6FPO - chains S and M of the 4 polymer chains in the assembly; structure by X-ray diffraction, 1.05 A resolution.

# Chain S
Name: Hydrogenase-1 small chain
From: Escherichia coli CFT073
Notes: EC 1.12.99.6
UniProt: P69740 (MBHS_ECOL6); residues 1-327 here correspond to UniProt positions 46-372 (UniProt number = residue number + 45)
Chain sequence (335 residues; numbered 1 to 335; the number before each row is that of its first residue):
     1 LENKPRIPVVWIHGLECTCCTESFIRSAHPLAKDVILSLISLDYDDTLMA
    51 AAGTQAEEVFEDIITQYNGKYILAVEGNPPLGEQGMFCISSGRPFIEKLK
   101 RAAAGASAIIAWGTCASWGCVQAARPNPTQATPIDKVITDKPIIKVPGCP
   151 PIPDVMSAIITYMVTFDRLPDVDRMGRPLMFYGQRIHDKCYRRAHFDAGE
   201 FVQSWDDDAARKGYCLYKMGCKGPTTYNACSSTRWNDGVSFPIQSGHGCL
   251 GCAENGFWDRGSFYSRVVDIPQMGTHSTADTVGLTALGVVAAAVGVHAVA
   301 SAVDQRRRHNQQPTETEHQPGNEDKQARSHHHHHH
Not modelled in the structure: 1-3, 268-335
Sequence notes: expression tag (328-335)
Bound ions: fe4-s3 cluster Fe: C17, C19, C20, E76, C115, C120, C149; 4Fe-4S cluster Fe: H187, C190, C215, C221; 3Fe-4S cluster Fe: C230, C249, C252
Residues lining bound ligands:
  - 3Fe-4S cluster (F3S): I186, T226, N228, C230, W235, F241, P242, C249, L250, G251, C252, A253
  - fe4-s3 cluster (SF3): E16, C17, T18, C19, C20, T21, E76, G113, T114, C115, C120, G148, C149
  - 4Fe-4S cluster (SF4): I186, H187, C190, R192, R193, F196, C215, L216, Y217, C221, G223, P224, I243
UniProt features mapped onto this chain:
  - binding site ([4Fe-4S] cluster): C17, C20, C115, C149, H187, C190, C215, C221
  - binding site ([3Fe-4S] cluster): C230, C249, C252

# Chain M
Name: Hydrogenase-1 large chain
From: Escherichia coli K12
Notes: EC 1.12.99.6
UniProt: P0ACD8 (MBHL_ECOLI); residues 1-582 here = UniProt positions 1-582
Chain sequence (582 residues; row label = number of the first residue in the row):
     1 MSTQYETQGYTINNAGRRLVVDPITRIEGHMRCEVNINDQNVITNAVSCG
    51 TMFRGLEIILQGRDPRDAWAFVERICGVCTGVHALASVYAIEDAIGIKVP
   101 DNANIIRNIMLATLWCHDHLVHFYQLAGMDWIDVLDALKADPRKTSELAQ
   151 SLSSWPKSSPGYFFDVQNRLKKFVEGGQLGIFRNGYWGHPQYKLPPEANL
   201 MGFAHYLEALDFQREIVKIHAVFGGKNPHPNWIVGGMPCAINIDESGAVG
   251 AVNMERLNLVQSIITRTADFINNVMIPDALAIGQFNKPWSEIGTGLSDKC
   301 VLSYGAFPDIANDFGEKSLLMPGGAVINGDFNNVLPVDLVDPQQVQEFVD
   351 HAWYRYPNDQVGRHPFDGITDPWYNPGDVKGSDTNIQQLNEQERYSWIKA
   401 PRWRGNAMEVGPLARTLIAYHKGDAATVESVDRMMSALNLPLSGIQSTLG
   451 RILCRAHEAQWAAGKLQYFFDKLMTNLKNGNLATASTEKWEPATWPTECR
   501 GVGFTEAPRGALGHWAAIRDGKIDLYQCVVPTTWNASPRDPKGQIGAYEA
   551 ALMNTKMAIPEQPLEILRTLHSFDPCLACSTH
Not modelled in the structure: 1
Modified / non-standard residues: C79 (S-hydroxycysteine; CSO)
Bound ions: Mg2+: E57, C528; Ni2+: C76, C79, C576, C579; carbonmonoxide-(dicyano) iron Fe near C579 (its only coordinating residue here)
Residues lining bound ligands: carbonmonoxide-(dicyano) iron (FCO): C79, V82, H83, A507, P508, R509, L512, V530, P531, T532, C576, C579
UniProt features mapped onto this chain:
  - binding site (Ni(2+)): C76, C79, C576, C579

# Interface between chain S and chain M
Contacting residue pairs (36; chain S residue first):
  H29(S) with E255(M), salt bridge; N258(M); L259(M); S262(M)
  P30(S) with N258(M)
  D154(S) with E255(M)
  A158(S) with M254(M); E255(M); N258(M)
  T161(S) with M254(M); N258(M), hydrogen bond
  Y162(S) with I243(M), hydrophobic; D244(M), hydrogen bond; M254(M)
  T165(S) with M254(M); M474(M); K478(M)
  F166(S) with M254(M), hydrophobic; M474(M), hydrophobic; L477(M); K478(M)
  R168(S) with K478(M), hydrogen bond (side chain-backbone)
  P170(S) with D244(M)
  D171(S) with D244(M), hydrogen bond (backbone-side chain)
  L179(S) with E245(M); S246(M)
  M180(S) with I243(M); D244(M); E245(M); A248(M); V249(M)
  G183(S) with S246(M), hydrogen bond (backbone-side chain)
  Q184(S) with G247(M); V249(M)
  A229(S) with V249(M), hydrophobic
  S232(S) with V249(M)
Also at the interface, not in a pair above, chain S (22 interface residues in all): A28, S157, F181, K189, T233
Also at the interface, not in a pair above, chain M (17 interface residues in all): G250, N253

# Summary
22 residues of chain S face 17 of chain M across their interface, with 5 hydrogen bonds and 1 salt bridge.
Among the polar pairs are H29(S)-E255(M), T161(S)-N258(M) and Y162(S)-D244(M). Bound to chain S: 4Fe-4S
cluster, 3Fe-4S cluster and fe4-s3 cluster.
Chain S is Hydrogenase-1 small chain (Escherichia coli CFT073) and chain M is Hydrogenase-1 large chain
(Escherichia coli K12); the structure, High resolution structure of native Hydrogenase (Hyd-1), was determined
by X-ray diffraction, deposited together with 5LRY, 6FPI, 6FPW, 6G7R, 6GAL, 6GAM and 6GAN.
